6YXK - chains A and C of the 3 polymer chains in the assembly; structure by X-ray diffraction, 2.00 A resolution.

== Chain A ==
Protein: ACPA 3F3 Fab fragment - heavy chain
Organism: Homo sapiens
Notes: antibody fragment or engineered binder
Amino-acid sequence (223 residues; each row starts with the number of its first residue):
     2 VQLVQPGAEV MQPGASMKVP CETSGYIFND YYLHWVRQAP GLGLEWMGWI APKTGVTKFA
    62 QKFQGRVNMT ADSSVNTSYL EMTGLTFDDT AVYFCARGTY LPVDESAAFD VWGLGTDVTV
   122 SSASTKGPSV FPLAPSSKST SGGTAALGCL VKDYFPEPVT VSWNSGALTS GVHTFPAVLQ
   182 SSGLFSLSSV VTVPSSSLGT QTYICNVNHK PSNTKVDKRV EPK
Not modelled in the structure: 141-143
Cystine bridges: Cys22-Cys96, Cys150-Cys206
Covalent attachments: N-acetylglucosamine (NAG) linked to Asn69, Asn77

== Chain C ==
Protein: Citrullinated Vimentin (59-74)
UniProtKB: P08670 (VIME_HUMAN); residues -5 to 10 here correspond to UniProt positions 59-74 (UniProt number = residue number + 64)
Amino-acid sequence (16 residues; each row starts with the number of its first residue; numbers below 1 keep their minus sign (Gly-5 is residue -5)):
    -5 GVYATRSSAV RLRSSV
Not modelled in the structure: -5 to 0, 10
Modified / non-standard residues: Arg5 (citrulline; CIR); Arg7 (citrulline; CIR)
Curated features (UniProtKB/Swiss-Prot):
  - modified residue: Tyr-3 (Phosphotyrosine), Ser2 (Phosphoserine), Ser8 (Phosphoserine), Ser9 (Phosphoserine)

== Chain A / chain C interface ==
Contacting residue pairs (16):
  Tyr33(A) with Arg7(C); Ser8(C)
  His35(A) with Arg7(C)
  Trp50(A) with Arg7(C)
  Lys59(A) with Ser9(C)
  Gly99(A) with Arg7(C)
  Thr100(A) with Arg7(C)
  Asp105(A) with Arg5(C); Leu6(C); Arg7(C), hydrogen bond (backbone-backbone); Ser8(C), hydrogen bond
  Glu106(A) with Val4(C); Arg5(C)
  Ser107(A) with Arg5(C), hydrogen bond (backbone-backbone); Arg7(C)
  Ala108(A) with Arg7(C)
Other interface residues (no listed pair), chain A (12 interface residues in all): Val104, Phe110

== Overview ==
Chain A and chain C form an interface of 12 and 6 residues respectively, with 3 hydrogen bonds. Polar pairs
include Asp105(A)-Ser8(C), Asp105(A)-Arg7(C) and Ser107(A)-Arg5(C). Covalently linked N-acetylglucosamine: at
Asn69(A) and Asn77(A).
Here chain A is ACPA 3F3 Fab fragment - heavy chain (Homo sapiens) and chain C is Citrullinated Vimentin
(59-74). Entry 6YXK (Crystal structure of ACPA 3F3 in complex with cit-vimentin 59-74) was determined by X-ray
diffraction together with 6YXM from the same study.
